Entry 7YFI (electron microscopy, 3.30 A resolution); this record covers chains A and D of the 4 polymer chains in the assembly.

== Chain A ==
Molecule: Glutamate receptor ionotropic, NMDA 1
From: Rattus norvegicus
Reference sequence: P35439 (NMDZ1_RAT); residues 1-798 here = UniProt positions 1-798
Amino-acid sequence (798 residues; row label = number of the first residue in the row):
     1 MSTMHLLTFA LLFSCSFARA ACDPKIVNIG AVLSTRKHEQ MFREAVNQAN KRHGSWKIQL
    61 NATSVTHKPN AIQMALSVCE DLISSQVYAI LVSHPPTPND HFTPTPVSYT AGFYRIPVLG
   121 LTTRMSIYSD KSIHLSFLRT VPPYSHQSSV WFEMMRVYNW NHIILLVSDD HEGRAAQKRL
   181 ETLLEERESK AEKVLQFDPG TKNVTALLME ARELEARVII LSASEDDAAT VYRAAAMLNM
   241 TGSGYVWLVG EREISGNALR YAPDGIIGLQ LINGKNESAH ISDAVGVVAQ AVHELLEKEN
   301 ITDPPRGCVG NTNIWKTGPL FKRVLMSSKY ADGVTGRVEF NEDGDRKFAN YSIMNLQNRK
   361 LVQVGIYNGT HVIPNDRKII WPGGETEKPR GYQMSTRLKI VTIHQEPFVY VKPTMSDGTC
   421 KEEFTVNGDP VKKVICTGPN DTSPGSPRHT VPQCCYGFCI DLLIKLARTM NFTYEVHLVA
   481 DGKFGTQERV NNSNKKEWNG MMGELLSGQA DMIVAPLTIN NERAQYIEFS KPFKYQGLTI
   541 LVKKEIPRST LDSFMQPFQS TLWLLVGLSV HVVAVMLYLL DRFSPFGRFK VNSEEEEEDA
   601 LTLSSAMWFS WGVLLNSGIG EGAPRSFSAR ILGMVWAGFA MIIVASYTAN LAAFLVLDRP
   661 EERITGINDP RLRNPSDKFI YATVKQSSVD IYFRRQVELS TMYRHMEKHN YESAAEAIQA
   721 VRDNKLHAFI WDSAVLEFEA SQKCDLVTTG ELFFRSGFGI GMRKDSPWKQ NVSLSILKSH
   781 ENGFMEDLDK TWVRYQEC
Not modelled in the structure: 1-24, 586-601, 617-626
Disulfides: Cys420-Cys454, Cys436-Cys455
Covalently attached groups: N-acetylglucosamine (NAG) linked to Asn61, Asn203, Asn239, Asn276, Asn300, Asn350, Asn368, Asn440, Asn471, Asn491, Asn771
Ligand contacts: glycine (GLY): Phe484, Pro516, Leu517, Thr518, Arg523, Ser687, Ser688, Trp731, Asp732, Phe758
UniProt features mapped onto this chain:
  - region: Leu603 to Pro624 (Pore-forming)
  - binding site (glycine): Pro516, Thr518, Arg523, Ser688, Asp732
  - glycosylation (N-linked (GlcNAc...) asparagine): Asn61, Asn203, Asn239, Asn276, Asn300, Asn350, Asn368, Asn440, Asn471, Asn491, Asn674, Asn771

== Chain D ==
Molecule: Glutamate receptor ionotropic, NMDA 2C
From: Rattus norvegicus
Reference sequence: Q00961 (NMDE3_RAT); residue numbers follow UniProt; this construct covers 1-835
Amino-acid sequence (835 residues; numbered 1 to 835; the number before each row is that of its first residue):
     1 MGGALGPALL LTSLLGAWAR LGAGQGEQAV TVAVVFGSSG PLQTQARTRL TSQNFLDLPL
    61 EIQPLTVGVN NTNPSSILTQ ICGLLGAARV HGIVFEDNVD TEAVAQLLDF VSSQTHVPIL
   121 SISGGSAVVL TPKEPGSAFL QLGVSLEQQL QVLFKVLEEY DWSAFAVITS LHPGHALFLE
   181 GVRAVADASY LSWRLLDVLT LELGPGGPRA RTQRLLRQVD APVLVAYCSR EEAEVLFAEA
   241 AQAGLVGPGH VWLVPNLALG STDAPPAAFP VGLISVVTES WRLSLRQKVR DGVAILALGA
   301 HSYRRQYGTL PAPAGDCRSH PGPVSPAREA FYRHLLNVTW EGRDFSFSPG GYLVRPTMVV
   361 IALNRHRLWE MVGRWDHGVL YMKYPVWPRY STSLQPVVDS RHLTVATLEE RPFVIVESPD
   421 PGTGGCVPNT VPCRRQSNHT FSSGDLTPYT KLCCKGFCID ILKKLAKVVK FSYDLYLVTN
   481 GKHGKRVRGV WNGMIGEVYY KRADMAIGSL TINEERSEII DFSVPFVETG ISVMVSRSNG
   541 TVSPSAFLEP YSPAVWVMMF VMCLTVVAIT VFMFEYFSPV SYNQNLTKGK KPGGPSFTIG
   601 KSVWLLWALV FNNSVPIENP RGTTSKIMVL VWAFFAVIFL ASYTANLAAF MIQEQYIDTV
   661 SGLSDKKFQR PQDQYPPFRF GTVPNGSTER NIRSNYRDMH THMVKFNQRS VEDALTSLKM
   721 GKLDAFIYDA AVLNYMAGKD EGCKLVTIGS GKVFATTGYG IAMQKDSHWK RAIDLALLQL
   781 LGDGETQKLE TVWLSGICQN EKNEVMSSKL DIDNMAGVFY MLLVAMGLAL LVFAW
Not modelled in the structure: 1-27, 539-597
Disulfides: Cys82-Cys317, Cys426-Cys453, Cys433-Cys454
Covalently attached groups: N-acetylglucosamine (NAG) linked to Asn70, Asn337, Asn438, Asn685
Ligand contacts: glutamic acid (GLU): Glu410, His483, Ser509, Leu510, Thr511, Arg516, Gly686, Ser687, Thr688, Tyr728, Asp729, Tyr759
UniProt features mapped onto this chain:
  - region: Lys601 to Pro620 (Pore-forming)
  - binding site (L-glutamate): Ser509, Thr511, Arg516, Ser687, Thr688, Asp729
  - site: Asn612 (Functional determinant of NMDA receptors)
  - glycosylation (N-linked (GlcNAc...) asparagine): Asn70, Asn73, Asn337, Asn438, Asn539, Asn685
  - mutagenesis: Pro550 (P550R: Changed NMDA glutamate receptor activity characterized by increased glutamate and glycine potency), Met815 (M815V: Increased NMDA glutamate receptor activity characterized by increased glutamate and glycine potency)
What the authors report for this chain:
  - post-translational modification sites: Asn685

== Chain A / chain D interface ==
Contacting residue pairs (58; chain A residue first):
  Asn521(A) - Leu775(D)
  Asn521(A) - Leu778(D)
  Asn521(A) - Gln779(D)
  Ala524(A) - Arg771(D)  hydrogen bond (backbone-side chain)
  Ala524(A) - Leu775(D)  hydrophobic
  Ala524(A) - Leu778(D)  hydrophobic
  Gln525(A) - Arg771(D)  hydrogen bond (backbone-side chain)
  Tyr526(A) - Arg771(D)
  Lys531(A) - Ile512(D)
  Lys531(A) - Phe522(D)
  Lys531(A) - Ser523(D)
  Tyr535(A) - Pro525(D)
  Tyr535(A) - Glu528(D)
  Tyr535(A) - Thr756(D)
  Tyr535(A) - Thr757(D)
  Tyr535(A) - Gly758(D)
  Trp608(A) - Asn619(D)
  Trp608(A) - Pro620(D)
  Trp608(A) - Arg621(D)
  Trp608(A) - Lys626(D)
  Leu615(A) - Asn612(D)
  Leu615(A) - Ala633(D)  hydrophobic
  Asn616(A) - Ser614(D)
  Val644(A) - Val637(D)  hydrophobic
  Tyr647(A) - Ile638(D)
  Thr648(A) - Ala641(D)
  Thr648(A) - Thr644(D)
  Leu651(A) - Ala641(D)  hydrophobic
  Ala652(A) - Ala645(D)  hydrophobic
  Leu655(A) - Ala645(D)
  Leu655(A) - Asn646(D)
  Leu655(A) - Ala649(D)
  Val656(A) - Ile652(D)  hydrophobic
  Gln696(A) - Gly782(D)
  Gln696(A) - Asp783(D)
  Phe754(A) - Leu781(D)
  Phe754(A) - Gly782(D)
  Arg755(A) - Glu528(D)  salt bridge
  Lys764(A) - Arg771(D)
  Gln770(A) - Ser517(D)  hydrogen bond (side chain-backbone)
  Gln770(A) - Lys765(D)
  Leu774(A) - Ser517(D)
  Leu777(A) - Ile512(D)  hydrophobic
  Leu777(A) - Asn513(D)
  Leu777(A) - Ser517(D)
  Lys778(A) - Glu514(D)
  His780(A) - Ala755(D)
  His780(A) - Thr756(D)
  Glu781(A) - Asn513(D)
  Glu781(A) - Glu514(D)
  Glu781(A) - Asn691(D)
  Glu781(A) - Asn695(D)  hydrogen bond (backbone-side chain)
  Asn782(A) - Asn695(D)
  Glu786(A) - Lys752(D)
  Glu786(A) - Val753(D)
  Glu786(A) - Phe754(D)  hydrogen bond (side chain-backbone)
  Arg794(A) - Lys752(D)
  Arg794(A) - Val753(D)
Interface residues without a listed pair, chain A (36 interface residues in all): Ile519, Asn520, Ile527, Pro532, Trp611, Tyr692, Ser756
Interface residues without a listed pair, chain D (44 interface residues in all): Glu518, Asp521, Leu630, Gln787

== Overview ==
Chain A and chain D form an interface of 36 and 44 residues respectively; the contacts include 5 hydrogen
bonds and 1 salt bridge. Polar contacts include Arg755(A)-Glu528(D), Ala524(A)-Arg771(D) and
Gln525(A)-Arg771(D). Bound to chain A: glycine. Ligands of chain D: glutamic acid. From the paper: a
modification site at Asn685(D).
Here chain A is Glutamate receptor ionotropic, NMDA 1 and chain D is Glutamate receptor ionotropic, NMDA 2C,
both from Rattus norvegicus. Entry 7YFI (Structure of the Rat tri-heteromeric GluN1-GluN2A-GluN2C NMDA
receptor in complex with glycine and glutamate) was determined by electron microscopy, deposited together with
7YFF, 7YFG, 7YFH, 7YFL, 7YFM, 7YFO, 7YFR and 8HDK.
